PDB entry 6ZL4 | X-ray diffraction, 3.00 A resolution | chains A and C of the 3 polymer chains in the assembly

Chain A (and C):
Protein: Proton/glutamate symporter, SDF family
From: Thermococcus kodakarensis
Notes: chain C of this document is another copy of the same molecule, construct and numbering; everything in this record applies to it too
UniProt: Q5JID0 (Q5JID0_THEKO); residue numbers follow UniProt; this construct covers 1-430
Amino-acid sequence (438 residues; row label = number of the first residue in the row):
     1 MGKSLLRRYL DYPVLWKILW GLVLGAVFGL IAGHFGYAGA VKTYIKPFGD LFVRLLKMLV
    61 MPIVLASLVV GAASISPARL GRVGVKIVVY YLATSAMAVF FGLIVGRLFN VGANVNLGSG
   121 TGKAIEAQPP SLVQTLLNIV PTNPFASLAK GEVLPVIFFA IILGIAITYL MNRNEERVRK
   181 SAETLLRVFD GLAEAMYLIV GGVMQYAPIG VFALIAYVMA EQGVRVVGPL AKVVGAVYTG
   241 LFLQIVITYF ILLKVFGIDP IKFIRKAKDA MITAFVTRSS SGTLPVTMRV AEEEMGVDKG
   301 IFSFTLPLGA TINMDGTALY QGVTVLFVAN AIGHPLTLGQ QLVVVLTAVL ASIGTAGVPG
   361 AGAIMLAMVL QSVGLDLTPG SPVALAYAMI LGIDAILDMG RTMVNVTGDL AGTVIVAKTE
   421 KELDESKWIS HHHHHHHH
Unresolved in the structure: 1-7, 432-438 (chain C: 1-7, 431-438)
Differences from the reference sequence: expression tag (431-438)
Ion coordination: Na+ site 1: Y91, T94, S95, N313, D315; Na+ site 2: G309, N313, D409
Ligand contacts: QM5 ((2S,3S)-2-azanyl-3-[[4-[2-(4-methoxyphenyl)hydrazinyl]phenyl]methoxy]butanedioic acid): R278, S279, S280, M314, T317, V358, P359, G360, A361, G362, D398, R401, T402, N405
What the authors report for this chain:
  - binding site for QM5: G360

Interface between chain A and chain C:
Residue-residue contacts (47; chain A residue first):
  P47(A) with V133(C), hydrophobic; L137(C)
  D50(A) with L137(C)
  L51(A) with L137(C), hydrophobic; V140(C), hydrophobic
  R54(A) with L137(C), hydrogen bond (side chain-backbone); N138(C); V140(C), hydrogen bond (side chain-backbone); P141(C); T142(C)
  L55(A) with F158(C), hydrophobic
  K57(A) with T142(C)
  M58(A) with P141(C); T142(C); P144(C); F158(C), hydrophobic
  M61(A) with N143(C)
  P62(A) with F145(C)
  L148(A) with N143(C), hydrogen bond (backbone-side chain); F145(C), hydrophobic
  A149(A) with N143(C), hydrogen bond (backbone-side chain); A146(C)
  G151(A) with N143(C)
  T184(A) with T184(C)
  R187(A) with K180(C); S181(C); T184(C)
  V188(A) with T184(C); L185(C), hydrophobic; V188(C), hydrophobic
  D190(A) with R177(C), salt bridge; S181(C), hydrogen bond
  G191(A) with L170(C); S181(C); L185(C)
  L192(A) with L185(C)
  E194(A) with L170(C); R177(C), salt bridge
  A195(A) with L163(C), hydrophobic; A166(C), hydrophobic; L170(C)
  M196(A) with L163(C), hydrophobic
  L198(A) with A166(C); Y169(C), hydrophobic; L170(C), hydrophobic; R173(C)
  I199(A) with I162(C), hydrophobic
Interface residues without a listed pair, chain A (24 interface residues in all): L65
Interface residues without a listed pair, chain C (27 interface residues in all): Q134, F159, V178, A182

Summary:
Chain A and chain C form an interface of 24 and 27 residues respectively, with 5 hydrogen bonds and 2 salt
bridges. Polar contacts include D190(A)-R177(C), E194(A)-R177(C) and R54(A)-L137(C). Ligands of chain A:
compound QM5. Y91(A), T94(A), S95(A), N313(A) and D315(A) form the Na+ site 1. From the paper: a binding site
for QM5 at G360(A).
Both chains are Proton/glutamate symporter, SDF family (Thermococcus kodakarensis). Entry 6ZL4 (the structure
of glutamate transporter homologue GltTk in complex with the photo switchable compound (cis)) was determined
by X-ray diffraction, deposited together with 6ZGB and 6ZLH.
